PDB entry 5IEA | X-ray diffraction, 3.26 A resolution | chains B and D of the 3 polymer chains in the assembly

Chain B (and D):
Name: Tripartite motif-containing protein 5, Serine--tRNA ligase Chimera
Source organism: Macaca mulatta
Notes: EC 6.3.2.-, 6.1.1.11; chain D of this document is another copy of the same molecule, construct and numbering; everything in this record applies to it too
Reference sequence: chimeric construct of Q0PF16, P34945: residues 89-159 from Q0PF16 (TRIM5_MACMU) positions 89-159 (same numbers); residues 160-189 from P34945 positions 49-78 (UniProt number = residue number - 111); residues 190-229 from Q0PF16 (TRIM5_MACMU) positions 226-265 (UniProt number = residue number + 36)
Chain sequence (141 residues; each row starts with the number of its first residue):
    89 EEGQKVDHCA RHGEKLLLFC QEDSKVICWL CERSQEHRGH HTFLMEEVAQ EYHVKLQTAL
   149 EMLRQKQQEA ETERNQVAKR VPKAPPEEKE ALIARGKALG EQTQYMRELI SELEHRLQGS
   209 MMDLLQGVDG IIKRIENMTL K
Not modelled in the structure: 89-94, 167-178, 225-229
UniProt features mapped onto this chain:
  - zinc finger: Q92 to M133 (B box-type)
  - binding site (Zn(2+)): C97, H100, C119, H125
Metal / ion sites: Zn2+ site 1: C97, H100, C116, C119; Zn2+ site 2: C108, D111, H125, H128
Reported in the primary citation:
  - self-association interface (contacts with another copy of this molecule): L106
  - mutagenesis - W117E, R121E: increased expression
  - mutagenesis - L105A: decreased expression
  - mutagenesis - W117E: abolished binding to self-association

Chain B / chain D interface:
Pairs across the interface - 12 pairs, chain B then chain D:
  H100(B) - E134(D)  salt bridge
  E102(B) - K103(D)
  W117(B) - L105(D)  hydrophobic
  L118(B) - L105(D)  hydrophobic
  L118(B) - L132(D)
  R121(B) - L106(D)
  R121(B) - E120(D)  salt bridge
  R121(B) - T130(D)  hydrogen bond
  R121(B) - L132(D)
  S122(B) - L132(D)
  S122(B) - E135(D)
  Q123(B) - E135(D)  hydrogen bond (backbone-side chain)
Interface residues without a listed pair, chain D (9 interface residues in all): W117

In short:
The interface between chain B and chain D involves 7 residues on one side and 9 on the other; the contacts
include 2 hydrogen bonds and 2 salt bridges. Polar pairs include H100(B)-E134(D), R121(B)-E120(D) and
R121(B)-T130(D). From the paper: W117E and R121E of chain B increase expression; a self-association interface
involving L106(B).
Chain B and chain D are both Tripartite motif-containing protein 5, Serine--tRNA ligase Chimera (Macaca
mulatta); the structure, TRIM5 B-box2 and coiled-coil chimera, was determined by X-ray diffraction together
with 5EIU and 5F7T from the same study.
